Entry 9D2S (X-ray diffraction, 1.22 A resolution); this record covers chain A.

Chain A:
Name: L-threonine dehydratase biosynthetic IlvA
Source organism: Escherichia coli
Notes: EC 4.3.1.19; fragment: Regulatory domain
UniProtKB: P04968 (ILVA_ECOLI); residues 335-514 here = UniProt positions 335-514
Sequence (200 residues; each row starts with the number of its first residue):
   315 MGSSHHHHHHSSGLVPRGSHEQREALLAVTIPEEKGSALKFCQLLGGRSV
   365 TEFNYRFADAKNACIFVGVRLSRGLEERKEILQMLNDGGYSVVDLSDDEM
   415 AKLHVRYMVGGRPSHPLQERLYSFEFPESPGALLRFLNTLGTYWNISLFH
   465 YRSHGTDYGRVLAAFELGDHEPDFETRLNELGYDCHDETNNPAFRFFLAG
Unresolved in the structure: 315-332
Construct notes: initiating methionine (315); expression tag (316-334); engineered mutation A352 (Phe in P04968)
Residues lining bound ligands: isoleucine (ILE): I345, P346, E347, E348, K349, G350, S351, A352, F367, Y369, A377, I379, W458, N459, I460

Overview:
Chain A binds isoleucine.
Chain A is L-threonine dehydratase biosynthetic IlvA (Escherichia coli); the structure, Crystal structure of
E. coli Threonine dehydratase regulatory domain F352A mutant in complex with isoleucine, was determined by
X-ray diffraction (same publication as 9D2Q, 9D2R and 9D2T).
